PDB entry 8B1U | electron microscopy, 3.80 A resolution | chains D and X of the 5 polymer chains in the assembly

[Chain D]
Name: RecBCD enzyme subunit RecD
From: Escherichia coli
Notes: EC 3.1.11.5
Reference sequence: P04993 (RECD_ECOLI); numbering as in UniProt (aligned over 1-608)
Chain sequence (608 residues; numbered 1 to 608; the number before each row is that of its first residue):
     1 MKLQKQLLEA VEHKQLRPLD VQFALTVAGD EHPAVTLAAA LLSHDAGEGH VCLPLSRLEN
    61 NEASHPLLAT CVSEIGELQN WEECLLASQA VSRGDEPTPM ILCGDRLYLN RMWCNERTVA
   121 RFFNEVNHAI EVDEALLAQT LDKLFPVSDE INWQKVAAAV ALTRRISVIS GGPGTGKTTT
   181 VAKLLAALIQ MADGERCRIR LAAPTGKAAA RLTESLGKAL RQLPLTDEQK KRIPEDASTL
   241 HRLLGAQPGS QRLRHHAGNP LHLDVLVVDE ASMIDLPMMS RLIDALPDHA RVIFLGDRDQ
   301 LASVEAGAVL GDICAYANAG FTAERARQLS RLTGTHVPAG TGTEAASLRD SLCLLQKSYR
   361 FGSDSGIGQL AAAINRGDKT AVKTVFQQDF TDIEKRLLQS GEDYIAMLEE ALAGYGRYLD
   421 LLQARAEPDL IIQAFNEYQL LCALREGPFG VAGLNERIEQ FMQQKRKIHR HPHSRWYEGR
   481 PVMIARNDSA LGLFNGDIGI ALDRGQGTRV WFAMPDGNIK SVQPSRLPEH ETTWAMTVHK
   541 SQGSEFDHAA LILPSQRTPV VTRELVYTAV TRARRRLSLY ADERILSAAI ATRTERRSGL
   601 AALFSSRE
Disordered / not traced: 1, 61-64, 607-608

[Chain X]
Molecule: 70-nt DNA strand
Sequence (70 nucleotides; each row starts with the number of its first residue):
     1 TTTTTTTTTT TTTCTAATGC GAGCACTGCT ACAGCATTTC CCATGCTGTA GCAGTGCTCG
    61 CATTAGATTT
Disordered / not traced: 31-49

[Interface between chain D and chain X]
Pairs across the interface (31):
  Pro204(D) - DT5(X)  phosphate contact
  Thr205(D) - DT4(X)  phosphate contact
  Thr205(D) - DT5(X)  phosphate contact
  Gly206(D) - DT5(X)  hydrogen bond to the phosphate
  Thr239(D) - DT5(X)  sugar contact
  Thr239(D) - DT6(X)  hydrogen bond to the phosphate
  His241(D) - DT5(X)  sugar contact
  Arg242(D) - DT6(X)  sugar contact
  Arg242(D) - DT7(X)  salt bridge to the phosphate
  Ala246(D) - DT6(X)  sugar contact
  Gln247(D) - DT6(X)  base contact
  Gln247(D) - DT8(X)  hydrogen bond to the base
  Pro248(D) - DT6(X)  base contact
  Pro248(D) - DT7(X)  base contact
  Val304(D) - DT3(X)  base contact
  Ala443(D) - DT2(X)  sugar contact
  Leu444(D) - DT1(X)  sugar contact
  Leu444(D) - DT2(X)  phosphate contact
  Arg445(D) - DT2(X)  hydrogen bond to the phosphate
  Arg445(D) - DT3(X)  salt bridge to the phosphate
  Asn487(D) - DT5(X)  hydrogen bond to the phosphate
  Asn487(D) - DT6(X)  phosphate contact
  Asn495(D) - DT4(X)  hydrogen bond to the phosphate
  Asn495(D) - DT5(X)  phosphate contact
  Thr537(D) - DT3(X)  hydrogen bond to the phosphate
  His539(D) - DT2(X)  hydrogen bond to the base
  His539(D) - DT3(X)  sugar contact
  Lys540(D) - DT3(X)  phosphate contact
  Lys540(D) - DT4(X)  salt bridge to the phosphate
  Thr558(D) - DT1(X)  sugar contact
  Val560(D) - DT1(X)  sugar contact
Also at the interface, not in a pair above, chain D (22 interface residues in all): Lys14, Pro559

[Overview]
22 residues of chain D and 8 residues of chain X are in contact, with 8 hydrogen bonds and 3 salt bridges.
Among the polar pairs are Gln247(D)-DT8(X), His539(D)-DT2(X) and Gly206(D)-DT5(X).
Chain D is RecBCD enzyme subunit RecD (Escherichia coli) and chain X is a 70-nt DNA strand; the structure,
RecBCD-DNA in complex with the phage protein Abc2 and host PpiB, was determined by electron microscopy (same
publication as 8B1R and 8B1T).
